Entry 6YS8 (electron microscopy, 3.90 A resolution); this record covers chains G and C of the 7 polymer chains in the assembly.

# Chain G (and C)
Molecule: GldL
From: Flavobacterium johnsoniae
Notes: chain C of this document is another copy of the same molecule, construct and numbering; everything in this record applies to it too
Reference sequence: Q5EGM4 (Q5EGM4_FLAJO); residue numbers follow UniProt; this construct covers 1-215
Amino-acid sequence (215 residues; each row starts with the number of its first residue):
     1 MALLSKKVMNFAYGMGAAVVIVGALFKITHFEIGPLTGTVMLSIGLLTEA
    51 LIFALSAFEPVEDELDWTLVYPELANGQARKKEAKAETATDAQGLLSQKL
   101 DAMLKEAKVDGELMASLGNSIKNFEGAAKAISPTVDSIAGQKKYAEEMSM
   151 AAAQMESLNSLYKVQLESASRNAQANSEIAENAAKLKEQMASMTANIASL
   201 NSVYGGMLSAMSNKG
Disordered / not traced: 1-2, 63-215

# How chain G and chain C interact
Residue-residue contacts - 13 pairs, chain G then chain C:
  K27(G) with I28(C)
  T39(G) with T29(C)
  L42(G) with I28(C); T29(C)
  S43(G) with L25(C)
  L46(G) with I21(C); L25(C), hydrophobic
  L47(G) with L25(C), hydrophobic
  F53(G) with G14(C); I21(C), hydrophobic
  A57(G) with F11(C); G14(C)
  E62(G) with K6(C)
Other interface residues (no listed pair), chain G (15 interface residues in all): A50, A54, F58, E59, P60, V61
Other interface residues (no listed pair), chain C (11 interface residues in all): N10, M15, A17, A18

# Overview
The interface between chain G and chain C involves 15 residues on one side and 11 on the other.
Chain G and chain C are both GldL (Flavobacterium johnsoniae); the structure, Structure of GldLM, the
proton-powered motor that drives protein transport and gliding motility, was determined by electron
microscopy.
